Entry 8I2Q (X-ray diffraction, 2.15 A resolution); this record covers chain A.

# Chain A
Name: Beta-fructosyltransferase
Organism: Beijerinckia indica subsp. indica
Notes: engineered mutation(s): variant (H395R, F473Y)
Amino-acid sequence (523 residues; each row starts with the number of its first residue; note: 5 numbers in that range are skipped by the numbering (no residue carries them; nothing is unmodelled there); numbers below 1 keep their minus sign (Gly-6 is residue -6)):
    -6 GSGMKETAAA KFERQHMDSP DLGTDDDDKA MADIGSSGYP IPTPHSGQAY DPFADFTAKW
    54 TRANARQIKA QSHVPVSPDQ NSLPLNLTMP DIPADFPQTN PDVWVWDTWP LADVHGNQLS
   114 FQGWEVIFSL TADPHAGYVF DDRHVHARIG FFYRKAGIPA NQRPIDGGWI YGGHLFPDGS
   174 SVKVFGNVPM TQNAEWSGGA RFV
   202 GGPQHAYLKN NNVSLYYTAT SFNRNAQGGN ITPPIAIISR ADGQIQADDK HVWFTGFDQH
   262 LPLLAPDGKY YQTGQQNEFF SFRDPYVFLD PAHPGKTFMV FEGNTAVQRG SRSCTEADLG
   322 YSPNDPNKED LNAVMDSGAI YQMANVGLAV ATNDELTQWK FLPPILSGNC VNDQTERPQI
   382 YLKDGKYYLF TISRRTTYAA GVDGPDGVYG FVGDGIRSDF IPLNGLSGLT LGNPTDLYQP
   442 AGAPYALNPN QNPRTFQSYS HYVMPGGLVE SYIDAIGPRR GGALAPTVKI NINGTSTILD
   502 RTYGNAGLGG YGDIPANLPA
Not modelled in the structure: -6 to 30, 202-209
Cystine bridges: Cys315-Cys371

# In short
Chain A is Beta-fructosyltransferase (Beijerinckia indica subsp. indica); the structure, Beijerinckia indica
beta-fructosyltransferase variant H395R/F473Y, was determined by X-ray diffraction.
